Entry 9FHP (electron microscopy, 4.08 A resolution (low resolution: residue-level contacts below are approximate; hydrogen-bond / salt-bridge calls are withheld)); this record covers chains A and C of the 3 polymer chains in the assembly.

[Chain A (and C)]
Protein: Minor capsid readthrough protein
From: Turnip yellows virus
Notes: chain C of this document is another copy of the same molecule, construct and numbering; everything in this record applies to it too
UniProtKB: P09514 (MCAPS_TYYVF); residues 1-202 here = UniProt positions 1-202
Amino-acid sequence (202 residues; each row starts with the number of its first residue):
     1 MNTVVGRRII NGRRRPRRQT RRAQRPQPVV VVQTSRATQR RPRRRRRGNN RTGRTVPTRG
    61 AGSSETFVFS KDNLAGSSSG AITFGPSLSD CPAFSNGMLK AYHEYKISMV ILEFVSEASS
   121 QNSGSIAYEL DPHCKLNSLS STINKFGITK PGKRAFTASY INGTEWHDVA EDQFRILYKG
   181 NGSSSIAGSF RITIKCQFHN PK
Not modelled in the structure: 1-63 (chain C: 1-61)

[Chain A / chain C interface]
Residue-residue contacts - 21 pairs, chain A then chain C:
  His-103(A) with Glu-129(C); Leu-130(C); Leu-136(C)
  Glu-104(A) with Pro-132(C); Ser-159(C); Tyr-160(C)
  Glu-165(A) with Thr-164(C); Glu-165(C)
  Trp-166(A) with Ser-159(C)
  His-167(A) with His-133(C)
  Asp-168(A) with Asp-131(C); His-133(C); Lys-135(C)
  Glu-171(A) with Lys-135(C)
  His-199(A) with Ser-159(C); Tyr-160(C)
  Asn-200(A) with Leu-130(C)
  Lys-202(A) with Glu-129(C); Ser-140(C); Ser-141(C); Ile-143(C)
Interface residues without a listed pair, chain C (15 interface residues in all): Asn-162

[In short]
Chain A and chain C form an interface of 10 and 15 residues respectively.
Both chains are Minor capsid readthrough protein (Turnip yellows virus). Entry 9FHP (CryoEM structure of
wild-type Turnip Yellows Virus) was determined by electron microscopy together with 9Q8J from the same study.
